Entry 3RYI (X-ray diffraction, 2.40 A resolution); this record covers chains B and E of the 5 polymer chains in the assembly.

== Chain B ==
Protein: Tubulin beta chain
Source organism: Ovis aries
Reference sequence: D0VWY9 (D0VWY9_SHEEP); the author numbering skips numbers that UniProt does not, so the offset changes along the chain: 1-44 = UniProt 1-44; 47-360 = UniProt 45-358; 369-455 = UniProt 359-445
Chain sequence (445 residues; numbered 1 to 455; 10 numbers in that range are skipped by the numbering (no residue carries them; nothing is unmodelled there); the number before each row is that of its first residue):
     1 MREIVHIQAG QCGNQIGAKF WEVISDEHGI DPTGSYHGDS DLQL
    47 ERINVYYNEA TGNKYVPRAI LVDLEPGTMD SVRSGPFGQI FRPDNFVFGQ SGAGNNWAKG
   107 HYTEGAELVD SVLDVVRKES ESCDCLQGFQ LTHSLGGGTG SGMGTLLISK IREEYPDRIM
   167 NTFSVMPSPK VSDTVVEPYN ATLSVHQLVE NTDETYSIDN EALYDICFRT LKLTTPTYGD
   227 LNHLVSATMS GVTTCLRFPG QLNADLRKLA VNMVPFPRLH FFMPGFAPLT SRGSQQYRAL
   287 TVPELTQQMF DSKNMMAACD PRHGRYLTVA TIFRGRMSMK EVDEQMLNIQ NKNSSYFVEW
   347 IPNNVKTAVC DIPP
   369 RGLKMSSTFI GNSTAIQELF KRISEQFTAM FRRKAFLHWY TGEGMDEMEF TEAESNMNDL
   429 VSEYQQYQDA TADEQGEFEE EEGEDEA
Unresolved in the structure: 442-455
Residues lining bound ligands: GDP (guanosine-5'-diphosphate): A9, G10, Q11, C12, Q15, I16, D69, S140, G142, G143, G144, T145, G146, V171, P173, V177, S178, D179, E183, N206, L209, Y224, L227, N228

== Chain E ==
Protein: Stathmin-4
Source organism: Rattus norvegicus
Reference sequence: P63043 (STMN4_RAT); residues 5-145 here correspond to UniProt positions 49-189 (UniProt number = residue number + 44)
Chain sequence (143 residues; numbered 3 to 145; the number before each row is that of its first residue):
     3 XADMEVIELN KATSGQSWEV ILKPPSFDGV PEFNASLPRR RDPSLEEIQK KLEAAEERRK
    63 YQEAELLKHL AEKREHEREV IQKAIEENNN FIKMAKEKLA QKMESNKENR EAHLAAMLER
   123 LQEKDKHAEE VRKNKELKEE ASR
Unresolved in the structure: 3, 35-40
Sequence notes: engineered mutation A14 (Cys58 in P63043), W20 (Phe64 in P63043)
Modified positions: ACE (acetyl group) at position 3
UniProt features mapped onto this chain:
  - modified residue: S46 (Phosphoserine)

== Interface between chain B and chain E ==
Pairs across the interface (23; chain B residue first):
  H107(B) with E79(E), salt bridge
  Y108(B) with H78(E), hydrogen bond; E79(E); V82(E), hydrophobic; I83(E)
  L152(B) with E79(E)
  S155(B) with L72(E); R76(E), hydrogen bond (backbone-side chain)
  K156(B) with R76(E)
  E159(B) with L69(E); L72(E); R76(E), salt bridge
  P162(B) with E65(E); L68(E), hydrophobic
  T409(B) with E89(E)
  E411(B) with V82(E); A86(E)
  G412(B) with V82(E); K85(E); A86(E)
  M413(B) with K85(E)
  D414(B) with K85(E), salt bridge
  E417(B) with H78(E), salt bridge
Interface residues without a listed pair, chain B (18 interface residues in all): A112, R158, D163, N197, G410
Interface residues without a listed pair, chain E (13 interface residues in all): A73

== Summary ==
Chain B and chain E form an interface of 18 and 13 residues respectively, with 2 hydrogen bonds and 4 salt
bridges. Polar contacts include H107(B)-E79(E), E159(B)-R76(E) and D414(B)-K85(E). Bound to chain B: GDP.
Chain B is Tubulin beta chain (Ovis aries) and chain E is Stathmin-4 (Rattus norvegicus); the structure,
GDP-Tubulin: rb3 stathmin-like domain complex, was determined by X-ray diffraction together with 3RYC, 3RYF
and 3RYH from the same study.
